6T8W - chain AAA; structure by X-ray diffraction, 1.70 A resolution.

Chain AAA:
Protein: Complement factor B
Source organism: Homo sapiens
Notes: EC 3.4.21.47
UniProtKB: P00751 (CFAB_HUMAN); the construct lacks a stretch of the UniProt sequence and is renumbered around it, so the offset changes along the chain: 1-5 = UniProt 478-482; 17-36 = UniProt 483-502; 37-62 = UniProt 506-531; 63-70 = UniProt 536-543; 8 more segments
Chain sequence (291 residues; each row starts with the number of its first residue; note: 28 numbers in that range are skipped by the numbering (no residue carries them; nothing is unmodelled there); a row labelled like 36A-36C holds insertion residues (36A, then the next letters in order); numbers below 1 keep their minus sign (Ser-1 is residue -1)):
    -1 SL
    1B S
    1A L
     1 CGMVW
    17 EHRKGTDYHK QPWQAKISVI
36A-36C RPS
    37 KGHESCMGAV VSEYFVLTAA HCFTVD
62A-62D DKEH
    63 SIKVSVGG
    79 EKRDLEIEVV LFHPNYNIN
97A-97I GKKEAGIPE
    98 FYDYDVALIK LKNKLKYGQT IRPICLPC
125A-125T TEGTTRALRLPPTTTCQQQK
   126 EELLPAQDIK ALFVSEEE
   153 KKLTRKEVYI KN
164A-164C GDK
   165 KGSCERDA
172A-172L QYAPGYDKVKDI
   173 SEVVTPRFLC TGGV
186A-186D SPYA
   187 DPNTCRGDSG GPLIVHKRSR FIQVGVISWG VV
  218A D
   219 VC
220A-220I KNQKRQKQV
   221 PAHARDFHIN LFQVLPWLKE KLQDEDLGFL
Not modelled in the structure: -1 to 0, 17
Swiss-Prot annotation at these positions:
  - active site (Charge relay system): His57, Asp102, Ser195
Disulfides: Cys1-Cys122, Cys42-Cys58, Cys125-Cys125P, Cys168-Cys182, Cys191-Cys220
Ion coordination: Zn2+ site 1: His62D (shared with 2 residues of chain BBB); Zn2+ site 2: Asp171, His223 (shared with 1 residue of chain BBB)
Residues lining bound ligands: MVW (5,7-dimethyl-4-[[(2S)-2-phenylpiperidin-1-yl]methyl]-1H-indole): His57, Tyr99, Ala172C, Pro172D, Tyr172F, Thr190, Cys191, Arg192, Ser195, Ile213, Ser214, Trp215, Gly216, Val217, Val218, Asp218A, Asp226

Overview:
Chain AAA binds compound MVW. Asp171 and His223 coordinate Zn2+ site 2. UniProt lists 3 active-site residues.
Chain AAA is Complement factor B (Homo sapiens); the structure, Complement factor B in complex with
(-)-4-(1-((5,7-Dimethyl-1H-indol-4-yl)methyl)piperidin-2-yl)benzoic acid, was determined by X-ray diffraction
together with 6T8U and 6T8V from the same study.
